PDB entry 6WAZ | electron microscopy, 4.10 A resolution (low resolution: residue-level contacts below are approximate; hydrogen-bond / salt-bridge calls are withheld) | chains A and C of the 4 polymer chains in the assembly

Chain A:
Name: Reverse transcriptase/ribonuclease H
From: Human immunodeficiency virus 1
Notes: EC 2.7.7.49, 2.7.7.7, 3.1.26.13
UniProt: P03366 (POL_HV1B1); residues 1-560 here correspond to UniProt positions 600-1159 (UniProt number = residue number + 599)
Sequence (562 residues; each row starts with the number of its first residue; numbers below 1 keep their minus sign (Met-1 is residue -1)):
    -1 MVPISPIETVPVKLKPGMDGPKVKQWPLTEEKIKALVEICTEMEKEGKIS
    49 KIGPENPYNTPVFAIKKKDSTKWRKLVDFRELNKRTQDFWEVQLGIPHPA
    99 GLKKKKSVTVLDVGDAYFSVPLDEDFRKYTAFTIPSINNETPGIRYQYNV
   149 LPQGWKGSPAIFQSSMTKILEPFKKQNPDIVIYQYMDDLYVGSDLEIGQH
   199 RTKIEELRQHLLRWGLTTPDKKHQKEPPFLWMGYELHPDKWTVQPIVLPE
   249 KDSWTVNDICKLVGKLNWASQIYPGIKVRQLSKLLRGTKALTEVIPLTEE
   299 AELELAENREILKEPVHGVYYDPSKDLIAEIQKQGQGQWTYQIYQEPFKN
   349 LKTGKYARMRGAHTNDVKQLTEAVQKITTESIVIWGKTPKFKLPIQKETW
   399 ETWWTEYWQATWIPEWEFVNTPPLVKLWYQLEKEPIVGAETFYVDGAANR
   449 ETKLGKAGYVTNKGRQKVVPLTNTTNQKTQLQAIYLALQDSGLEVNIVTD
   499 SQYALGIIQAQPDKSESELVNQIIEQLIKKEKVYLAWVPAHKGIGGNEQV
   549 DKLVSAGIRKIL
Disordered / not traced: -1 to 2, 134-139, 559-560
Sequence notes: expression tag (-1 to 0); engineered mutation Cys258 (Gln857 in P03366), Gln478 (Glu1077 in P03366); conflict Ser280 (Cys879 in P03366)
Curated features (UniProtKB/Swiss-Prot):
  - region: Phe227 to His235 (RT 'primer grip')
  - motif: Trp398 to Trp414 (Tryptophan repeat motif)
  - binding site (Mg(2+)): Asp110, Asp185, Asp186, Asp443, Asp498, Asp549
  - site: Trp401 (Essential for RT p66/p51 heterodimerization), Trp414 (Essential for RT p66/p51 heterodimerization), Phe440, Tyr441 (Cleavage), Leu560 (Cleavage)
From the paper describing this entry:
  - mutagenesis - E478Q: abolished catalytic activity (citing earlier work)

Chain C:
Molecule: HIV-1 viral RNA genome fragment
Sequence (101 nucleotides; each row starts with the number of its first residue):
   123 GACUCUGGUAACUAGAGAUCCCUCAGACCCUUUUAGUCAGUGUGGAAAAU
   173 CUCUAGCAGUGGCGCCCGAACAGGGACUUGAAAGCGAAAGUAAAGCCAGA
   223 G
Disordered / not traced: 123-180, 204-223

Interface between chain A and chain C:
Pairs across the interface - 11 pairs, chain A then chain C:
  Ile63(A) with G181(C)
  Leu74(A) with G181(C)
  Arg78(A) with U182(C); G183(C)
  Leu283(A) with C188(C)
  Arg284(A) with C189(C); G190(C)
  Arg448(A) with C199(C); U200(C)
  Asn474(A) with A198(C)
  Gln500(A) with G197(C)
Other interface residues (no listed pair), chain A (11 interface residues in all): Phe61, Asp76, Val261
Other interface residues (no listed pair), chain C (11 interface residues in all): C187

In short:
Chain A and chain C each contribute 11 residues to their interface. Curated annotation (UniProt) lists 6
Mg2+-binding residues on chain A. The paper reports that E478Q of chain A abolishes catalytic activity.
Here chain A is Reverse transcriptase/ribonuclease H (Human immunodeficiency virus 1) and chain C is HIV-1
viral RNA genome fragment. Entry 6WAZ (+1 extended HIV-1 reverse transcriptase initiation complex core
(pre-translocation state)) was determined by electron microscopy, deposited together with 6WB0, 6WB1 and 6WB2.
